8BAS - chains A and C; structure by X-ray diffraction, 1.92 A resolution.

[Chain A]
Protein: E. coli C7 DarT1
Organism: Escherichia coli
Notes: engineered mutation(s): E152A
Amino-acid sequence (208 residues; each row starts with the number of its first residue; numbering starts at 0):
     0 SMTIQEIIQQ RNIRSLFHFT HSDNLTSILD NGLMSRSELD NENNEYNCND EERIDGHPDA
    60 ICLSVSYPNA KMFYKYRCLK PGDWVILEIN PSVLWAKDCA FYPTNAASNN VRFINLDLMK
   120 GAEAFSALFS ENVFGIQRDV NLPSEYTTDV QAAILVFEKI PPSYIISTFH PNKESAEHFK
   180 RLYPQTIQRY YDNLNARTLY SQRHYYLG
Residues lining bound ligands: carba-nicotinamide-adenine-dinucleotide (CNA): Phe-16, His-17, Phe-18, Thr-19, Asn-23, Ser-26, Ile-27, Asn-30, Gly-31, Leu-32, Met-33, Arg-35, Leu-38, Glu-44, Tyr-45, Asn-46, Cys-47, Asn-48, Asp-49, Arg-52, Asp-54, Cys-61, Leu-62, Ser-63, Asn-68, Met-71, Asn-104, Ala-105, Ala-106, Leu-154
Reported in the primary citation:
  - binding site for carba-nicotinamide-adenine-dinucleotide: Arg-52
  - catalytic residues: Arg-52, Asp-54 (proposed by the authors, not directly observed)
  - contacts within the chain: Arg-52/Asp-54 (hydrogen bond)
  - mutagenesis - R52A, D54A, M71A, N104A: abolished catalytic activity
  - catalytic residues: Met-71
  - mutagenesis - F18A, F72A: decreased catalytic activity

[Chain C]
Molecule: 5-nt DNA strand
Sequence (5 nucleotides; numbered 1 to 5; the number before each row is that of its first residue):
     1 AAGAC

[How chain A and chain C interact]
Contacting residue pairs - 30 pairs, chain A then chain C:
  Asp-49(A) / DG3(C)  hydrogen bond to the base
  Asp-49(A) / DA4(C)  base contact
  Glu-51(A) / DA4(C)  base contact
  Ile-53(A) / DA4(C)  base contact
  Ile-53(A) / DC5(C)  base contact
  Lys-70(A) / DA2(C)  sugar contact
  Lys-70(A) / DG3(C)  sugar contact
  Met-71(A) / DG3(C)  sugar contact
  Tyr-73(A) / DA1(C)  stacking on the base
  Tyr-73(A) / DA2(C)  base contact
  Lys-74(A) / DA2(C)  sugar contact
  Lys-74(A) / DG3(C)  hydrogen bond to the base
  Lys-74(A) / DA4(C)  base contact
  Tyr-75(A) / DG3(C)  hydrogen bond to the base
  Arg-76(A) / DA1(C)  base contact
  Cys-77(A) / DA2(C)  base contact
  Leu-78(A) / DA2(C)  base contact
  Asn-104(A) / DG3(C)  hydrogen bond to the base
  Asn-104(A) / DA4(C)  sugar contact
  Ala-106(A) / DG3(C)  base contact
  Ala-106(A) / DA4(C)  phosphate contact
  Ala-106(A) / DC5(C)  sugar contact
  Ser-107(A) / DA4(C)  phosphate contact
  Ser-107(A) / DC5(C)  phosphate contact
  Asn-108(A) / DC5(C)  hydrogen bond to the phosphate
  Arg-111(A) / DC5(C)  sugar contact
  Gln-150(A) / DG3(C)  hydrogen bond to the phosphate
  Gln-150(A) / DA4(C)  hydrogen bond to the phosphate
  Tyr-199(A) / DA1(C)  base contact
  Gln-201(A) / DA1(C)  hydrogen bond to the base
Also at the interface, not in a pair above, chain A (21 interface residues in all): Asn-48, Ser-200

[In short]
21 residues of chain A face 5 of chain C across their interface; the contacts include 8 hydrogen bonds and 1
aromatic stacking contact. Polar contacts include Asp-49(A)/DG3(C), Lys-74(A)/DG3(C) and Tyr-75(A)/DG3(C). The
paper reports catalytic residues Arg-52(A), Asp-54(A) and Met-71(A); R52A, D54A and M71A of chain A, among
others, abolish catalytic activity; 6 substitutions were tested in all.
Chain A is E. coli C7 DarT1 (Escherichia coli) and chain C is a 5-nt DNA strand; the structure, E. coli C7
DarT1 in complex with carba-NAD and DNA, was determined by X-ray diffraction together with 8BAQ, 8BAR, 8BAT
and 8BAU from the same study.
